7FIT - chain A; structure by X-ray diffraction, 2.75 A resolution.

Chain A:
Molecule: bacteria factor 1
Source organism: Wolbachia endosymbiont of Drosophila melanogaster
UniProtKB: Q73HD5 (Q73HD5_WOLPM); residues 1-474 here = UniProt positions 1-474
Chain sequence (482 residues; each row starts with the number of its first residue):
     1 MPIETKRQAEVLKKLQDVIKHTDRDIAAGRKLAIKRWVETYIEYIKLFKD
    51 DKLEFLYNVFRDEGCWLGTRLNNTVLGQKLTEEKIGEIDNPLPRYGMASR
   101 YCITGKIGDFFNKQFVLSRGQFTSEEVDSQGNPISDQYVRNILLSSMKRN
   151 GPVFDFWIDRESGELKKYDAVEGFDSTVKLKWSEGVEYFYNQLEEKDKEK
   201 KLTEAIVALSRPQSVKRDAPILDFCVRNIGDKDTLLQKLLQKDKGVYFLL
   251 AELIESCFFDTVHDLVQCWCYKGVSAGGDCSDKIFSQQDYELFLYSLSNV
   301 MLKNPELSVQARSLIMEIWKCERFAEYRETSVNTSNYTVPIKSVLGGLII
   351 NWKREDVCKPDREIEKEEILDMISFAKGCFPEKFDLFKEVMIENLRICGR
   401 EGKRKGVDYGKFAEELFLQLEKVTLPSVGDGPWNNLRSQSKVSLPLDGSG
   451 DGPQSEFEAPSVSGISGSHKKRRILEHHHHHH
Disordered / not traced: 1-4, 84-86, 111-154, 158-165, 277-279, 423-482
Differences from the reference sequence: expression tag (475-482)
From the paper describing this entry:
  - conformationally variable residues (order/disorder transition): Phe111 to Phe154, Ile158 to Leu165

Summary:
From the paper: conformational variability at Phe111 and Ile158.
Chain A is bacteria factor 1 (Wolbachia endosymbiont of Drosophila melanogaster); the structure, Crystal
structure of Wolbachia cytoplasmic incompatibility factor CidA from wMel, was determined by X-ray diffraction,
deposited together with 7FIU and 7FIV.
